PDB entry 6RKI | X-ray diffraction, 1.88 A resolution | chains A and P

[Chain A]
Molecule: 14-3-3 protein sigma
Source organism: Homo sapiens
UniProt: P31947 (1433S_HUMAN); residue numbers follow UniProt; this construct covers 1-248
Chain sequence (253 residues; numbered -4 to 248; the number before each row is that of its first residue; numbers below 1 keep their minus sign (Gly-4 is residue -4)):
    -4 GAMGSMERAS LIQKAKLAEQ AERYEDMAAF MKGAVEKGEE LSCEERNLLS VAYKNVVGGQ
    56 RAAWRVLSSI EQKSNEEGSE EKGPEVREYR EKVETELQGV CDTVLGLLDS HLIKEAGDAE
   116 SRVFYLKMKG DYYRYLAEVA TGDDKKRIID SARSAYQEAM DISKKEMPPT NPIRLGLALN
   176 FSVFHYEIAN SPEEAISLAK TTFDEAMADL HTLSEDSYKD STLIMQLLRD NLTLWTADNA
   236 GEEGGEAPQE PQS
Not modelled in the structure: 232-248
Construct notes: expression tag (-4 to 0)
Bound ions: Mg2+ site 1: Glu35, Glu110, Glu188; Mg2+ site 2: Glu86, Glu89
Small-molecule neighbours: K6T (5-[(3-aminophenyl)amino]-4-phenyl-thiophene-2-carboximidamide): Glu14, Cys38, Glu39, Asn42, Leu43, Val46
Curated features (UniProtKB/Swiss-Prot):
  - site (Interaction with phosphoserine on interacting protein): Arg56, Arg129
  - modified residue (Phosphoserine): Ser5, Ser74, Ser248

[Chain P]
Molecule: Cellular tumor antigen p53
UniProt: P04637 (P53_HUMAN); residue numbers follow UniProt; this construct covers 382-393
Chain sequence (12 residues; row label = number of the first residue in the row):
   382 KLMFKTEGPD SD
Modified positions: Thr387 (phosphothreonine; TPO)
Curated features (UniProtKB/Swiss-Prot):
  - modified residue: Lys382 (N6,N6-dimethyllysine), Ser392 (Phosphoserine)
  - cross-link: Lys386 (Glycyl lysine isopeptide (Lys-Gly) (interchain with G-Cter in SUMO))
  - natural variant: Phe385 (F385L: In a sporadic cancer), Gly389 (G389W: In a sporadic cancer), Ser392 (S392L: In a sporadic cancer)
  - mutagenesis: Lys382 (K382A: Abolishes acetylation by CREBBP; K382R: Abolishes monomethylation by KMT5A), Leu383 (L383A: Abolishes S-315 phosphorylation by CDK2/cyclin A), Phe385 (F385A: Reduced SUMO1 conjugation), Lys386 (K386A: Abolishes SUMO1 conjugation, in vitro and in vivo), Thr387 (T387A: No effect SUMO1 conjugation), Glu388 (E388A: Abolishes SUMO1 conjugation), Ser392 (S392D: Mimics phosphorylation; promotes ability to undergo liquid-liquid phase separation; S392E: Abolished ability to undergo liquid-liquid phase separation)
What the authors report for this chain:
  - post-translational modification sites: Thr387 (citing earlier work)

[Chain A / chain P interface]
Residue-residue contacts (37):
  Lys49(A) with Thr387(P); Glu388(P), hydrogen bond (side chain-backbone); Pro390(P), hydrogen bond (side chain-backbone); Ser392(P), hydrogen bond (backbone-side chain)
  Asn50(A) with Pro390(P); Ser392(P)
  Gly53(A) with Ser392(P); Asp393(P)
  Gly54(A) with Ser392(P), hydrogen bond (backbone-backbone)
  Arg56(A) with Met384(P); Thr387(P); Asp393(P), salt bridge
  Ala57(A) with Asp393(P)
  Arg60(A) with Lys382(P); Met384(P); Asp393(P), salt bridge
  Lys122(A) with Glu388(P), salt bridge
  Arg129(A) with Thr387(P)
  Tyr130(A) with Thr387(P)
  Glu133(A) with Met384(P)
  Leu174(A) with Lys386(P); Thr387(P); Glu388(P)
  Asn175(A) with Thr387(P); Glu388(P), hydrogen bond (side chain-backbone)
  Val178(A) with Phe385(P), hydrophobic; Lys386(P); Thr387(P)
  Tyr181(A) with Phe385(P), hydrophobic
  Glu182(A) with Lys382(P), salt bridge; Phe385(P)
  Leu222(A) with Lys386(P)
  Asp225(A) with Lys386(P), salt bridge
  Asn226(A) with Phe385(P); Lys386(P), hydrogen bond (side chain-backbone)
  Leu229(A) with Phe385(P), hydrophobic
  Trp230(A) with Phe385(P)
Other interface residues (no listed pair), chain A (23 interface residues in all): Val46, Gly171
Other interface residues (no listed pair), chain P (10 interface residues in all): Gly389

[In short]
Chain A and chain P form an interface of 23 and 10 residues respectively; the contacts include 6 hydrogen
bonds and 5 salt bridges. Among the polar pairs are Arg56(A)-Asp393(P), Arg60(A)-Asp393(P) and
Lys122(A)-Glu388(P). Ligands of chain A: compound K6T. Curated annotation (UniProt) lists 7 mutagenesis sites
on chain P. From the paper: a modification site at Thr387(P).
Chain A is 14-3-3 protein sigma (Homo sapiens) and chain P is Cellular tumor antigen p53; the structure,
Fragment AZ-023 binding at the p53pT387/14-3-3 sigma interface, was determined by X-ray diffraction (same
publication as 6R5L, 6RHC, 6RJL, 6RJQ, 6RJZ, 6RK8 and 24 further entries).
